1FMD - chains 1 and 4 of the 4 polymer chains in the assembly; structure by X-ray diffraction, 3.50 A resolution.

# Chain 1
Protein: Foot-and-mouth disease virus (subunit VP1)
From: Foot-and-mouth disease virus
UniProtKB: Q65095 (Q65095_9PICO); the author numbering skips numbers that UniProt does not, so the offset changes along the chain: 1-132 = UniProt 1-132; 137-212 = UniProt 133-208
Sequence (208 residues; row label = number of the first residue in the row; note: 4 numbers in that range are skipped by the numbering (no residue carries them; nothing is unmodelled there)):
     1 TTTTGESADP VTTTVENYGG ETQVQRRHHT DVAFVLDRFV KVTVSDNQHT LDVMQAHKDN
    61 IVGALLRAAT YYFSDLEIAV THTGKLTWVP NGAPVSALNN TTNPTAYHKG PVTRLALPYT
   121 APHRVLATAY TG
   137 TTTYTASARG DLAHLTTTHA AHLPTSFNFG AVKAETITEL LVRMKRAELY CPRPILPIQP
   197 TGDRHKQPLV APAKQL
Unresolved in the structure: 137-156, 212
Construct notes: conflict Asp46 (Gly769 in Q65095), Asn99 (Asp822 in Q65095), Val112 (Leu835 in Q65095), Ala129 (Gly852 in Q65095), Ala144 (Thr863 in Q65095), Thr153 (Ala872 in Q65095), His155 (Arg874 in Q65095), Ala157 (Gly876 in Q65095)
From the paper describing this entry:
  - conformationally variable residues (order/disorder transition): Thr137 to Pro160

# Chain 4
Protein: Foot-and-mouth disease virus (subunit VP4)
From: Foot-and-mouth disease virus
UniProtKB: P87677 (P87677_9PICO); numbering as in UniProt (aligned over 1-85)
Sequence (85 residues; each row starts with the number of its first residue):
     1 GAGQSSPATG SQNQSGNTGS IINNYYMQQY QNSMDTQLGD NAISGGSNEG STDTTSTHTT
    61 NTQNNDWFSK LASSAFSGLF GALLA
Unresolved in the structure: 1-14, 40-64

# Chain 1 / chain 4 interface
Pairs across the interface (27; chain 1 residue first):
  Thr1(1) - Gly78(4)
  Thr1(1) - Leu79(4)
  Thr2(1) - Leu79(4)
  Thr2(1) - Phe80(4)
  Pro10(1) - Leu71(4)
  Pro10(1) - Ala75(4)
  Pro10(1) - Phe76(4)  hydrogen bond (backbone-backbone)
  Val11(1) - Phe76(4)
  Thr12(1) - Ala75(4)
  Thr12(1) - Phe76(4)  hydrogen bond (backbone-backbone)
  Thr12(1) - Ser77(4)  hydrogen bond (backbone-side chain)
  Asn17(1) - Gly78(4)
  Asn17(1) - Leu79(4)
  Ala33(1) - Gly16(4)
  Phe34(1) - Gly16(4)
  Phe34(1) - Asn17(4)
  Asp37(1) - Gly16(4)
  Asp37(1) - Asn17(4)  hydrogen bond (side chain-backbone)
  Phe73(1) - Ser33(4)
  Asp75(1) - Asn32(4)  hydrogen bond
  Asp75(1) - Ser33(4)  hydrogen bond
  Arg179(1) - Asn17(4)
  Lys181(1) - Thr18(4)
  Arg182(1) - Asn32(4)
  Arg182(1) - Ser33(4)  hydrogen bond
  Arg182(1) - Asp35(4)  salt bridge
  Pro188(1) - Phe68(4)
Also at the interface, not in a pair above, chain 1 (22 interface residues in all): Thr3, Asp31, Arg38, Ala116, Pro118, Tyr119, Glu184
Also at the interface, not in a pair above, chain 4 (18 interface residues in all): Ser15, Gln31, Ala72, Ser74

# Summary
22 residues of chain 1 face 18 of chain 4 across their interface; the contacts include 7 hydrogen bonds and 1
salt bridge. Among the polar pairs are Arg182(1)-Asp35(4), Thr12(1)-Ser77(4) and Asp37(1)-Asn17(4). From the
paper: conformational variability at Thr137(1).
Chain 1 is Foot-and-mouth disease virus (subunit VP1) and chain 4 is Foot-and-mouth disease virus (subunit
VP4), both from Foot-and-mouth disease virus; the structure, The structure and antigenicity of a type C
foot-and-mouth disease virus, was determined by X-ray diffraction.
